Entry 7YFI (electron microscopy, 3.30 A resolution); this record covers chains C and D of the 4 polymer chains in the assembly.

# Chain C
Molecule: Glutamate receptor ionotropic, NMDA 1
Organism: Rattus norvegicus
Reference sequence: P35439 (NMDZ1_RAT); numbering as in UniProt (aligned over 1-798)
Sequence (798 residues; each row starts with the number of its first residue):
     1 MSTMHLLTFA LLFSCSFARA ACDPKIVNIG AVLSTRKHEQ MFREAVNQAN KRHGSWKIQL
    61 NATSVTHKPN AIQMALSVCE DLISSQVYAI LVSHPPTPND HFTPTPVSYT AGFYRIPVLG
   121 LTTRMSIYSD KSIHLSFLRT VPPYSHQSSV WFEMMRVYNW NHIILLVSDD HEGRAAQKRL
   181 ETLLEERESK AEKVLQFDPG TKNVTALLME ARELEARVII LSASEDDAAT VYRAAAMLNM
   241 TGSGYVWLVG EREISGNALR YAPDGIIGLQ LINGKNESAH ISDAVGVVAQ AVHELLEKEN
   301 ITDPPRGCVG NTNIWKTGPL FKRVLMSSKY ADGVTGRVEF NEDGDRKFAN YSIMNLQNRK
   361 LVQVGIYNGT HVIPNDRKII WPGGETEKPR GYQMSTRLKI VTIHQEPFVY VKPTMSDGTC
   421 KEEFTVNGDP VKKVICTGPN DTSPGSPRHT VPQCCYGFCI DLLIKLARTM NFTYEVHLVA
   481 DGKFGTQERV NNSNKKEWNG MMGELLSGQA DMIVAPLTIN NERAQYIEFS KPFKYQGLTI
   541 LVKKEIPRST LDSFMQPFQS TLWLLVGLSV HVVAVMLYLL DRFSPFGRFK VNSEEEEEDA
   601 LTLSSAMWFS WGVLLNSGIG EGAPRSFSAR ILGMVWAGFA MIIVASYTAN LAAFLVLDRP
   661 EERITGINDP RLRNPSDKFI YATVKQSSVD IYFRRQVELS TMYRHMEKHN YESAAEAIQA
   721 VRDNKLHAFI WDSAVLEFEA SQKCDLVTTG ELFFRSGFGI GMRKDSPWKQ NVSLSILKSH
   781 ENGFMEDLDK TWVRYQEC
Not modelled in the structure: 1-24, 586-604, 617-626
Disulfide bonds: Cys420-Cys454, Cys436-Cys455
Covalent attachments: N-acetylglucosamine (NAG) linked to Asn61, Asn203, Asn239, Asn276, Asn350, Asn368, Asn440, Asn471, Asn491, Asn771
Curated features (UniProtKB/Swiss-Prot):
  - region: Leu603 to Pro624 (Pore-forming)
  - binding site (glycine): Pro516, Thr518, Arg523, Ser688, Asp732
  - glycosylation (N-linked (GlcNAc...) asparagine): Asn61, Asn203, Asn239, Asn276, Asn300, Asn350, Asn368, Asn440, Asn471, Asn491, Asn674, Asn771

# Chain D
Molecule: Glutamate receptor ionotropic, NMDA 2C
Organism: Rattus norvegicus
Reference sequence: Q00961 (NMDE3_RAT); residues 1-835 here = UniProt positions 1-835
Sequence (835 residues; each row starts with the number of its first residue):
     1 MGGALGPALL LTSLLGAWAR LGAGQGEQAV TVAVVFGSSG PLQTQARTRL TSQNFLDLPL
    61 EIQPLTVGVN NTNPSSILTQ ICGLLGAARV HGIVFEDNVD TEAVAQLLDF VSSQTHVPIL
   121 SISGGSAVVL TPKEPGSAFL QLGVSLEQQL QVLFKVLEEY DWSAFAVITS LHPGHALFLE
   181 GVRAVADASY LSWRLLDVLT LELGPGGPRA RTQRLLRQVD APVLVAYCSR EEAEVLFAEA
   241 AQAGLVGPGH VWLVPNLALG STDAPPAAFP VGLISVVTES WRLSLRQKVR DGVAILALGA
   301 HSYRRQYGTL PAPAGDCRSH PGPVSPAREA FYRHLLNVTW EGRDFSFSPG GYLVRPTMVV
   361 IALNRHRLWE MVGRWDHGVL YMKYPVWPRY STSLQPVVDS RHLTVATLEE RPFVIVESPD
   421 PGTGGCVPNT VPCRRQSNHT FSSGDLTPYT KLCCKGFCID ILKKLAKVVK FSYDLYLVTN
   481 GKHGKRVRGV WNGMIGEVYY KRADMAIGSL TINEERSEII DFSVPFVETG ISVMVSRSNG
   541 TVSPSAFLEP YSPAVWVMMF VMCLTVVAIT VFMFEYFSPV SYNQNLTKGK KPGGPSFTIG
   601 KSVWLLWALV FNNSVPIENP RGTTSKIMVL VWAFFAVIFL ASYTANLAAF MIQEQYIDTV
   661 SGLSDKKFQR PQDQYPPFRF GTVPNGSTER NIRSNYRDMH THMVKFNQRS VEDALTSLKM
   721 GKLDAFIYDA AVLNYMAGKD EGCKLVTIGS GKVFATTGYG IAMQKDSHWK RAIDLALLQL
   781 LGDGETQKLE TVWLSGICQN EKNEVMSSKL DIDNMAGVFY MLLVAMGLAL LVFAW
Not modelled in the structure: 1-27, 539-597
Disulfide bonds: Cys82-Cys317, Cys426-Cys453, Cys433-Cys454
Covalent attachments: N-acetylglucosamine (NAG) linked to Asn70, Asn337, Asn438, Asn685
Curated features (UniProtKB/Swiss-Prot):
  - region: Lys601 to Pro620 (Pore-forming)
  - binding site (L-glutamate): Ser509, Thr511, Arg516, Ser687, Thr688, Asp729
  - site: Asn612 (Functional determinant of NMDA receptors)
  - glycosylation (N-linked (GlcNAc...) asparagine): Asn70, Asn73, Asn337, Asn438, Asn539, Asn685
  - mutagenesis: Pro550 (P550R: Changed NMDA glutamate receptor activity characterized by increased glutamate and glycine potency), Met815 (M815V: Increased NMDA glutamate receptor activity characterized by increased glutamate and glycine potency)
From the paper describing this entry:
  - post-translational modification sites: Asn685

# Chain C / chain D interface
Contacting residue pairs (86; chain C residue first):
  Asn70(C) with Arg318(D)
  Ala71(C) with Phe110(D), hydrophobic; Gln114(D)
  Ile72(C) with Cys82(D), hydrophobic; Phe110(D); Gln114(D); Cys317(D), hydrophobic
  Gln73(C) with Arg318(D), hydrogen bond
  Ala75(C) with Leu78(D), hydrophobic
  Leu76(C) with Leu78(D), hydrophobic
  Cys79(C) with Ser75(D)
  Pro106(C) with Phe110(D), hydrophobic
  Tyr109(C) with Gln106(D); Phe110(D), hydrophobic; Glu134(D)
  Phe113(C) with Thr72(D); Asn73(D); Pro74(D); Ala103(D), hydrophobic; Val104(D), hydrophobic; Leu107(D), hydrophobic
  Tyr114(C) with Asn73(D); Pro74(D)
  Arg115(C) with Glu102(D), salt bridge
  Asp130(C) with Pro132(D)
  Lys131(C) with Pro173(D)
  Ser132(C) with Gln106(D), hydrogen bond (backbone-side chain); Pro173(D); Gly174(D)
  Ile133(C) with Gln106(D); Leu130(D), hydrophobic; Pro132(D), hydrophobic
  Leu135(C) with Gln106(D)
  Gly307(C) with Asn73(D)
  Cys308(C) with Asn73(D), hydrogen bond (backbone-side chain); Ser75(D), hydrogen bond (backbone-side chain)
  Val309(C) with Asn73(D)
  Gly310(C) with Asn71(D)
  Asn311(C) with Asn71(D); Asn73(D)
  Thr312(C) with Asn71(D); Thr72(D); Asn73(D)
  Arg323(C) with Leu203(D)
  Arg489(C) with Tyr190(D), hydrogen bond
  Asn494(C) with Ala188(D)
  Phe558(C) with Lys809(D)
  Leu580(C) with Phe833(D), hydrophobic
  Ser628(C) with Val832(D)
  Ile631(C) with Trp604(D), hydrophobic
  Leu632(C) with Leu828(D), hydrophobic
  Met634(C) with Trp607(D); Ala608(D), hydrophobic; Phe611(D), hydrophobic; Asn613(D)
  Ala637(C) with Asn613(D)
  Gly638(C) with Phe611(D)
  Phe639(C) with Val818(D), hydrophobic; Met821(D), hydrophobic; Leu822(D), hydrophobic
  Met641(C) with Phe611(D); Asn612(D)
  Ile642(C) with Tyr643(D), hydrophobic
  Ile643(C) with Val818(D), hydrophobic
  Ala645(C) with Leu640(D), hydrophobic; Thr644(D)
  Ser646(C) with Tyr643(D), hydrogen bond; Leu647(D)
  Ala649(C) with Thr644(D); Leu647(D), hydrophobic; Ala648(D)
  Asn650(C) with Met651(D); Lys809(D), hydrogen bond
  Ala653(C) with Met651(D), hydrophobic; Ile652(D), hydrophobic
  Leu657(C) with Ile652(D), hydrophobic; Asn803(D); Glu804(D); Val805(D)
  Pro670(C) with Gly796(D); Cys798(D)
  Lys678(C) with Glu741(D), salt bridge
  Val697(C) with Pro428(D), hydrophobic; Asn429(D)
  Ser700(C) with Val427(D)
  Arg704(C) with Asp420(D), salt bridge
Interface residues without a listed pair, chain C (58 interface residues in all): His101, Thr105, Thr110, Gly112, Val613, Phe627, Val635, Phe654, Thr701
Interface residues without a listed pair, chain D (66 interface residues in all): Ser76, Thr79, Thr101, Thr115, Ser319, His320, Lys455, Val615, Ser795, Asn814, Ala825, Ala829

# Overview
58 residues of chain C face 66 of chain D across their interface; the contacts include 7 hydrogen bonds and 3
salt bridges. Polar contacts include Arg115(C)-Glu102(D), Lys678(C)-Glu741(D) and Arg704(C)-Asp420(D). UniProt
lists 5 glycine-binding residues on chain C; 6 L-glutamate-binding residues and 2 mutagenesis sites on chain
D. The paper reports a modification site at Asn685(D).
Here chain C is Glutamate receptor ionotropic, NMDA 1 and chain D is Glutamate receptor ionotropic, NMDA 2C,
both from Rattus norvegicus. Entry 7YFI (Structure of the Rat tri-heteromeric GluN1-GluN2A-GluN2C NMDA
receptor in complex with glycine and glutamate) was determined by electron microscopy, deposited together with
7YFF, 7YFG, 7YFH, 7YFL, 7YFM, 7YFO, 7YFR and 8HDK.
